PDB entry 8HQZ | electron microscopy, 3.80 A resolution | chains S and T of the 13 polymer chains in the assembly

Chain S (and T):
Name: L-shaped tail fiber assembly
Source organism: Escherichia phage DT57C
Notes: chain T of this document is another copy of the same molecule, construct and numbering; everything in this record applies to it too
UniProt: A0A0A7RUJ8 (A0A0A7RUJ8_9CAUD); residue numbers follow UniProt; this construct covers 1-140
Sequence (140 residues; each row starts with the number of its first residue):
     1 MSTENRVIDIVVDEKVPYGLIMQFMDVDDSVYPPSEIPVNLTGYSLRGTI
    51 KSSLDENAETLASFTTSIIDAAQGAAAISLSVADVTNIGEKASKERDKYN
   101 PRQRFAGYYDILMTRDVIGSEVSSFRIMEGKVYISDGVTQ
Not modelled in the structure: 1 (chain T: 1-3)

Chain S / chain T interface:
Pairs across the interface - 25 pairs, chain S then chain T:
  Thr-3(S) / Gln-103(T)
  Arg-6(S) / Asp-13(T)  salt bridge
  Arg-47(S) / Gln-140(T)
  Gly-48(S) / Thr-139(T)
  Thr-49(S) / Thr-139(T)  hydrogen bond
  Lys-51(S) / Val-138(T)  hydrogen bond (side chain-backbone)
  Ser-53(S) / Val-138(T)
  Leu-54(S) / Arg-96(T)
  Asp-55(S) / Arg-96(T)  salt bridge
  Tyr-108(S) / Pro-101(T)
  Tyr-109(S) / Arg-102(T)  hydrogen bond (backbone-side chain)
  Tyr-109(S) / Val-138(T)
  Asp-110(S) / Val-138(T)
  Asp-110(S) / Thr-139(T)
  Leu-112(S) / Thr-139(T)
  Leu-112(S) / Gln-140(T)
  Ser-124(S) / Val-16(T)
  Arg-126(S) / Asp-13(T)  salt bridge
  Arg-126(S) / Glu-14(T)
  Arg-126(S) / Arg-102(T)
  Arg-126(S) / Ser-135(T)  hydrogen bond
  Arg-126(S) / Asp-136(T)  hydrogen bond (side chain-backbone)
  Arg-126(S) / Gly-137(T)
  Glu-129(S) / Arg-102(T)  salt bridge
  Gly-130(S) / Arg-102(T)  hydrogen bond (backbone-side chain)
Also at the interface, not in a pair above, chain S (19 interface residues in all): Glu-56, Phe-125
Also at the interface, not in a pair above, chain T (14 interface residues in all): Pro-17

In short:
Chain S and chain T form an interface of 19 and 14 residues respectively; the contacts include 6 hydrogen
bonds and 4 salt bridges. Polar pairs include Arg-6(S)/Asp-13(T), Asp-55(S)/Arg-96(T) and
Arg-126(S)/Asp-13(T).
Chain S and chain T are both L-shaped tail fiber assembly (Escherichia phage DT57C); the structure, Baseplate
of DT57C bacteriophage in the full state, was determined by electron microscopy (same publication as 8HO3,
8HQK, 8HQO, 8HRE and 8HRG).
